1MCF - chains A and B of the 3 polymer chains in the assembly; structure by X-ray diffraction, 2.70 A resolution.

[Chain A (and B)]
Protein: Immunoglobulin lambda-1 light chain
Organism: Homo sapiens
Notes: chain B of this document is another copy of the same molecule, construct and numbering; everything in this record applies to it too
Reference sequence: P0DOX8 (IGL1_HUMAN); residues 2-216 here = UniProt positions 2-216
Amino-acid sequence (216 residues; row label = number of the first residue in the row):
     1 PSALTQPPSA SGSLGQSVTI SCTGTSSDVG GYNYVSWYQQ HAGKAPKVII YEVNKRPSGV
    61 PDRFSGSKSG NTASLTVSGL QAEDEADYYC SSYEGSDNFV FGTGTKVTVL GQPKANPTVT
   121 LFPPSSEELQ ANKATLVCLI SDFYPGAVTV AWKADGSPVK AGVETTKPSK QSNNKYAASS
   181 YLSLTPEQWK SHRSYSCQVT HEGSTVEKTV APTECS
Sequence notes: expression tag (1)
Disulfide bonds: C22-C90, C138-C197

[Interface between chain A and chain B]
Contacting residue pairs - 70 pairs, chain A then chain B:
  Y38(A) with Y38(B); F101(B), hydrophobic
  Q40(A) with Q40(B), hydrogen bond; Y89(B)
  A42(A) with K167(B)
  K44(A) with Y89(B), hydrogen bond (backbone-side chain)
  A45(A) with Y89(B), hydrophobic; G102(B)
  P46(A) with Y89(B); F101(B)
  K47(A) with P1(B), hydrogen bond (side chain-backbone); F99(B); V100(B); F101(B)
  V48(A) with F99(B), hydrophobic
  Y51(A) with D97(B); F99(B), hydrophobic
  R56(A) with D97(B)
  P57(A) with D97(B); F99(B), hydrophobic
  S58(A) with D97(B), hydrogen bond (backbone-backbone); N98(B), hydrogen bond
  Y89(A) with K44(B); A45(B), hydrophobic
  D97(A) with Y51(B)
  N98(A) with S58(B), hydrogen bond
  F101(A) with Y38(B), hydrophobic; P46(B); V48(B), hydrophobic
  G102(A) with A45(B)
  T120(A) with E128(B)
  F122(A) with F122(B), hydrophobic; P123(B); E128(B); T135(B); V137(B), hydrophobic
  P123(A) with F122(B)
  P124(A) with F122(B), hydrophobic
  S125(A) with L121(B), hydrogen bond (side chain-backbone)
  E128(A) with T120(B); F122(B)
  T135(A) with T120(B); F122(B); L139(B)
  V137(A) with F122(B), hydrophobic; V137(B), hydrophobic; L139(B), hydrophobic
  L139(A) with Y181(B), hydrophobic
  S141(A) with Y181(B)
  E164(A) with Q171(B); S172(B), hydrogen bond (side chain-backbone)
  T166(A) with T166(B); S169(B), hydrogen bond; A177(B)
  K167(A) with S169(B), hydrogen bond (backbone-side chain)
  S169(A) with T166(B); K167(B), hydrogen bond (side chain-backbone)
  K170(A) with K167(B)
  Q171(A) with E164(B); Y181(B), hydrogen bond
  S172(A) with E164(B), hydrogen bond
  N173(A) with E164(B)
  A177(A) with T166(B), hydrogen bond (backbone-side chain)
  S179(A) with S179(B), hydrogen bond
  Y181(A) with L139(B), hydrophobic; S141(B); Q171(B), hydrogen bond
  C215(A) with S126(B), hydrogen bond; C215(B), disulfide; S216(B)
Other interface residues (no listed pair), chain A (44 interface residues in all): L121, E127, D142, P168, A178
Other interface residues (no listed pair), chain B (44 interface residues in all): E52, P57, S125, K133, D142, V210, T213
Inter-chain disulfides: C215(A)-C215(B)

[Overview]
Chain A and chain B each contribute 44 residues to their interface, with 1 disulfide bond and 17 hydrogen
bonds. Polar contacts include Q40(A)-Q40(B), K44(A)-Y89(B) and K47(A)-P1(B).
Chain A and chain B are both Immunoglobulin lambda-1 light chain (Homo sapiens); the structure, Principles and
pitfalls in designing site directed peptide ligands, was determined by X-ray diffraction together with 1MCB,
1MCC, 1MCD, 1MCE, 1MCH, 1MCI and 4 further entries from the same study.
